Entry 3NVK (X-ray diffraction, 3.21 A resolution); this record covers chains F and H of the 10 polymer chains in the assembly.

Chain F:
Name: NOP5/NOP56 related protein
Source organism: Pyrococcus furiosus
UniProtKB: Q8U4M1 (Q8U4M1_PYRFU); residues 5-367 here correspond to UniProt positions 1-363 (UniProt number = residue number - 4)
Sequence (376 residues; numbered -5 to 370; the number before each row is that of its first residue; numbers below 1 keep their minus sign (Met-5 is residue -5)):
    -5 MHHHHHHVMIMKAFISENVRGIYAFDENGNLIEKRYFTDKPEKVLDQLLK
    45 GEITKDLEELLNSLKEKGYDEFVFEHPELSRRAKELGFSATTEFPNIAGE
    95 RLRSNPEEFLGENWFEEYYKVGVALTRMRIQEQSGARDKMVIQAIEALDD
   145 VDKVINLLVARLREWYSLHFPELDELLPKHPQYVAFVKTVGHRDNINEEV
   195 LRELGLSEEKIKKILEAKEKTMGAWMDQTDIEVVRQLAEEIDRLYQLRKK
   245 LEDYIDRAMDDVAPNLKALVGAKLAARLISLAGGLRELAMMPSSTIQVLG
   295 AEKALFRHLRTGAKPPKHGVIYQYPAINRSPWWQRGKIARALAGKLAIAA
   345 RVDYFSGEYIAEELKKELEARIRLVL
Unresolved in the structure: -5 to 7
Construct notes: expression tag (-5 to 4, 368-370)

Chain H:
Name: 50S ribosomal protein L7Ae
Source organism: Pyrococcus furiosus
UniProtKB: Q8U160 (RL7A_PYRFU); residues 3-124 here correspond to UniProt positions 2-123 (UniProt number = residue number - 1)
Sequence (129 residues; row label = number of the first residue in the row; numbers below 1 keep their minus sign (Met-4 is residue -4)):
    -4 MHHHHHHAKPSYVKFEVPKELAEKALQAVEIARDTGKIRKGTNETTKAVE
    46 RGQAKLVIIAEDVDPEEIVAHLPPLCEEKEIPYIYVPSKKELGAAAGIEV
    96 AAASVAIIEPGKARDLVEEIAMKVKELMK
Unresolved in the structure: -4 to 3
Construct notes: expression tag (-4 to 2)

Chain F / chain H interface:
Pairs across the interface (15; chain F residue first):
  Arg280(F) - Glu73(H)  salt bridge
  Met284(F) - Thr41(H)
  Met284(F) - Glu45(H)
  Met284(F) - His66(H)
  Met284(F) - Leu70(H)  hydrophobic
  Pro286(F) - Asn38(H)
  Pro286(F) - Glu45(H)
  Ser287(F) - Asn38(H)  hydrogen bond
  Arg345(F) - Glu62(H)
  Arg345(F) - Ile63(H)  hydrogen bond (side chain-backbone)
  Arg345(F) - His66(H)  hydrogen bond
  Val346(F) - Glu62(H)
  Phe349(F) - Ala65(H)
  Phe349(F) - His66(H)
  Ser350(F) - Glu62(H)
Interface residues without a listed pair, chain F (11 interface residues in all): Met285, Ser288, Ile342
Interface residues without a listed pair, chain H (11 interface residues in all): Lys42, Pro69

In short:
Chain F and chain H each contribute 11 residues to their interface, with 3 hydrogen bonds and 1 salt bridge.
Polar pairs include Arg280(F)-Glu73(H), Ser287(F)-Asn38(H) and Arg345(F)-Ile63(H).
Here chain F is NOP5/NOP56 related protein and chain H is 50S ribosomal protein L7Ae, both from Pyrococcus
furiosus. Entry 3NVK (Structural basis for substrate placement by an archaeal box C/D ribonucleoprotein
particle) was determined by X-ray diffraction together with 3NVI and 3NMU from the same study.
